Entry 7CHA (electron microscopy, 3.90 A resolution); this record covers chains I and J of the 12 polymer chains in the assembly.

[Chain I (and J)]
Name: Probable ATP-binding component of ABC transporter, P.aeruginosa Mla F
Source organism: Pseudomonas aeruginosa (strain ATCC 15692 / DSM 22644 / CIP 104116 / JCM 14847 / LMG 12228 / 1C / PRS 101 / PAO1)
Notes: chain J of this document is another copy of the same molecule, construct and numbering; everything in this record applies to it too
UniProtKB: Q9HVW1 (Q9HVW1_PSEAE); residues 1-269 here = UniProt positions 1-269
Sequence (269 residues; row label = number of the first residue in the row):
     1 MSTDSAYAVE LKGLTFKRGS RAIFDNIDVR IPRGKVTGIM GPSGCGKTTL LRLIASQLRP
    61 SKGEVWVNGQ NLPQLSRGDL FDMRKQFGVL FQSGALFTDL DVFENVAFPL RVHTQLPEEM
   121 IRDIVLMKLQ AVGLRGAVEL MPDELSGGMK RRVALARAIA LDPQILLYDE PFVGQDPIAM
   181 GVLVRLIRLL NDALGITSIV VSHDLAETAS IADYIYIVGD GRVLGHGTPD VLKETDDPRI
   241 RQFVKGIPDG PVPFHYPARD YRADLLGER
Not modelled in the structure: 1-5, 268-269
Small-molecule neighbours: AMP-PNP (ANP; phosphoaminophosphonic acid-adenylate ester): Arg18, Arg21, Ile23, Pro42, Ser43, Gly44, Cys45, Gly46, Lys47, Thr48, Thr49, Glu170, His203

[Interface between chain I and chain J]
Pairs across the interface (67):
  Gly41(I) - Asp176(J)
  Pro42(I) - Asp176(J)
  Ser43(I) - Asp176(J)  hydrogen bond (backbone-side chain)
  Arg122(I) - Asp264(J)  salt bridge
  Arg122(I) - Leu265(J)
  Asp123(I) - Leu265(J)
  Leu126(I) - Leu265(J)  hydrophobic
  Gln130(I) - His255(J)  hydrogen bond
  Gln130(I) - Tyr261(J)
  Val132(I) - Phe254(J)
  Gly133(I) - Phe254(J)
  Gly133(I) - His255(J)
  Gly133(I) - Tyr256(J)  hydrogen bond (backbone-backbone)
  Arg135(I) - Ala258(J)
  Arg135(I) - Asp260(J)  hydrogen bond (side chain-backbone)
  Arg135(I) - Tyr261(J)
  Arg135(I) - Asp264(J)  salt bridge
  Gly136(I) - Tyr256(J)
  Gly136(I) - Ala258(J)
  Ala137(I) - Tyr256(J)
  Met149(I) - Tyr256(J)  hydrophobic
  Arg152(I) - Phe254(J)  hydrogen bond (side chain-backbone)
  Gly174(I) - Val173(J)
  Gln175(I) - His203(J)
  Asp176(I) - Gly41(J)
  Asp176(I) - Pro42(J)
  Asp176(I) - Ser43(J)  hydrogen bond (side chain-backbone)
  Asp176(I) - His203(J)  hydrogen bond (backbone-side chain)
  Pro177(I) - His203(J)
  Pro177(I) - Phe243(J)  hydrophobic
  Ile178(I) - Pro42(J)  hydrophobic
  Ile178(I) - Phe243(J)  hydrophobic
  Gly181(I) - Pro248(J)
  Val182(I) - Pro248(J)  hydrophobic
  Val182(I) - Phe254(J)  hydrophobic
  Arg185(I) - Pro248(J)
  Arg185(I) - Phe254(J)
  His203(I) - Gln175(J)
  His203(I) - Asp176(J)  hydrogen bond (side chain-backbone)
  His203(I) - Pro177(J)
  Gln242(I) - Ile178(J)
  Phe243(I) - Pro177(J)  hydrophobic
  Phe243(I) - Ile178(J)  hydrophobic
  Pro248(I) - Gly181(J)
  Pro248(I) - Val182(J)  hydrophobic
  Pro248(I) - Arg185(J)
  Phe254(I) - Val132(J)
  Phe254(I) - Gly133(J)
  Phe254(I) - Arg152(J)  hydrogen bond (backbone-side chain)
  Phe254(I) - Val182(J)  hydrophobic
  Phe254(I) - Arg185(J)
  His255(I) - Gln130(J)  hydrogen bond
  His255(I) - Gly133(J)
  Tyr256(I) - Gly133(J)  hydrogen bond (backbone-backbone)
  Tyr256(I) - Gly136(J)
  Tyr256(I) - Ala137(J)
  Tyr256(I) - Met149(J)  hydrophobic
  Ala258(I) - Arg135(J)
  Ala258(I) - Gly136(J)
  Asp260(I) - Arg135(J)  hydrogen bond (backbone-side chain)
  Tyr261(I) - Gln130(J)
  Tyr261(I) - Arg135(J)
  Asp264(I) - Arg122(J)  salt bridge
  Asp264(I) - Arg135(J)  salt bridge
  Leu265(I) - Arg122(J)
  Leu265(I) - Asp123(J)
  Leu265(I) - Leu126(J)  hydrophobic
Other interface residues (no listed pair), chain I (42 interface residues in all): Met127, Ala131, Leu134, Leu140, Val173, Leu205, Lys245, Val252
Other interface residues (no listed pair), chain J (44 interface residues in all): Met127, Ala131, Leu134, Leu140, Gly174, Leu205, Gln242, Val252, Pro257, Arg259, Gly267

[Summary]
42 residues of chain I face 44 of chain J across their interface; the contacts include 12 hydrogen bonds and 4
salt bridges. Polar pairs include Arg122(I)-Asp264(J), Arg135(I)-Asp264(J) and Ser43(I)-Asp176(J). Ligands of
chain I: AMP-PNP.
Chain I and chain J are both Probable ATP-binding component of ABC transporter, P.aeruginosa Mla F
(Pseudomonas aeruginosa (strain ATCC 15692 / DSM 22644 / CIP 104116 / JCM 14847 / LMG 12228 / 1C / PRS 101 /
PAO1)); the structure, Cryo-EM structure of P.aeruginosa MlaFEBD with AMPPNP, was determined by electron
microscopy (same publication as 7CH8, 7CH9, 7CH6 and 7CH7).
